4G6T - chains A and B; structure by X-ray diffraction, 1.56 A resolution.

Chain A:
Name: Type III chaperone protein ShcA
From: Pseudomonas syringae pv. tomato
UniProtKB: Q87UE6 (Q87UE6_PSESM); numbering as in UniProt (aligned over 1-125)
Chain sequence (128 residues; numbered -2 to 125; the number before each row is that of its first residue; numbers below 1 keep their minus sign (Pro-2 is residue -2)):
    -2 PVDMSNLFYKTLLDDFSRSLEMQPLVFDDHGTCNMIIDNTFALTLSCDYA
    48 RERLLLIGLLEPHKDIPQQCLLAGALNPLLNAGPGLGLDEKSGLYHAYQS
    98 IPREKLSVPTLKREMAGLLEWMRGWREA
Differences from the reference sequence: expression tag (-2 to 0)

Chain B:
Name: Type III effector HopA1
From: Pseudomonas syringae pv. tomato
UniProtKB: Q87UE5 (Q87UE5_PSESM); numbering as in UniProt (aligned over 21-102)
Chain sequence (82 residues; numbered 21 to 102; the number before each row is that of its first residue):
    21 IPALKANGQLEVDGKRYEIRAADDGTISVLRPEQQSKAKSFFKGASQLIG
    71 GSSQRAQIAQALNEKVASARTVLHQSAMTGGR
Unresolved in the structure: 21-23, 95-102
What the authors report for this chain:
  - mutagenesis - L30G/V32G: unchanged binding to Type III chaperone protein ShcA (chain A)

Interface between chain A and chain B:
Residue-residue contacts (94):
  Val-1(A) - Ala81(B)  hydrophobic
  Val-1(A) - Leu82(B)  hydrophobic
  Asp0(A) - Leu82(B)
  Met1(A) - Lys85(B)
  Asn3(A) - Ile78(B)
  Asn3(A) - Leu82(B)
  Leu4(A) - Leu82(B)  hydrophobic
  Leu4(A) - Val86(B)  hydrophobic
  Lys7(A) - Val86(B)
  Leu17(A) - Lys25(B)
  Leu17(A) - Gly28(B)
  Leu17(A) - Gln29(B)  hydrogen bond (backbone-backbone)
  Leu17(A) - Leu30(B)  hydrophobic
  Leu17(A) - Ile39(B)  hydrophobic
  Glu18(A) - Lys25(B)
  Met19(A) - Lys25(B)
  Met19(A) - Ala26(B)
  Met19(A) - Gly28(B)
  Met19(A) - Ile39(B)
  Gln20(A) - Lys25(B)  hydrogen bond (backbone-backbone)
  Phe24(A) - Asn83(B)  hydrogen bond (backbone-side chain)
  Asp25(A) - Ala79(B)
  Asp25(A) - Asn83(B)  hydrogen bond (backbone-side chain)
  Asp26(A) - Ala76(B)
  Asp26(A) - Ala79(B)
  Asp26(A) - Gln80(B)
  Asp26(A) - Asn83(B)  hydrogen bond
  His27(A) - Ser66(B)
  His27(A) - Ala76(B)
  His27(A) - Ala79(B)
  Gly28(A) - Ala79(B)
  Thr29(A) - Ser66(B)
  Asn31(A) - Ala41(B)
  Asn31(A) - Ala42(B)  hydrogen bond (backbone-backbone)
  Asn31(A) - Phe62(B)
  Met32(A) - Ile39(B)  hydrophobic
  Met32(A) - Arg40(B)
  Met32(A) - Ala42(B)
  Met32(A) - Phe62(B)
  Ile33(A) - Glu38(B)
  Ile33(A) - Ile39(B)
  Ile33(A) - Arg40(B)  hydrogen bond (backbone-backbone)
  Ile33(A) - Ala42(B)  hydrophobic
  Ile33(A) - Thr46(B)
  Ile33(A) - Ile47(B)  hydrophobic
  Ile33(A) - Phe62(B)  hydrophobic
  Ile34(A) - Tyr37(B)  hydrophobic
  Ile34(A) - Glu38(B)
  Ile34(A) - Ile39(B)  hydrophobic
  Asp35(A) - Tyr37(B)
  Asp35(A) - Glu38(B)  hydrogen bond (side chain-backbone)
  Asn36(A) - Val49(B)  hydrogen bond (side chain-backbone)
  Asn36(A) - Leu50(B)  hydrogen bond (side chain-backbone)
  Thr37(A) - Leu50(B)
  Thr37(A) - Gln54(B)  hydrogen bond (backbone-side chain)
  Ala39(A) - Phe61(B)
  Ala39(A) - Phe62(B)  hydrophobic
  Leu40(A) - Phe62(B)
  Thr41(A) - Phe61(B)
  Thr41(A) - Phe62(B)
  Thr41(A) - Ala65(B)
  Ser43(A) - Ile69(B)
  Cys44(A) - Arg75(B)
  Asp45(A) - Ile69(B)
  Tyr46(A) - Arg75(B)
  Tyr46(A) - Ile78(B)  hydrophobic
  Tyr46(A) - Ala79(B)
  Tyr46(A) - Leu82(B)  hydrophobic
  Arg48(A) - Ile69(B)
  Arg48(A) - Gly70(B)  hydrogen bond (side chain-backbone)
  Arg50(A) - Ile69(B)
  Leu52(A) - Ile69(B)  hydrophobic
  Ile54(A) - Phe61(B)
  Gly55(A) - Phe61(B)
  Leu56(A) - Lys57(B)
  Leu56(A) - Ala58(B)
  Leu56(A) - Phe61(B)
  Glu58(A) - Lys57(B)
  Asp86(A) - Leu68(B)
  Lys88(A) - Gly64(B)  hydrogen bond (side chain-backbone)
  Lys88(A) - Gln67(B)
  Lys88(A) - Leu68(B)
  Leu91(A) - Lys57(B)
  His93(A) - Phe61(B)
  His93(A) - Leu68(B)
  Lys109(A) - Leu30(B)
  Lys109(A) - Val32(B)
  Arg110(A) - Val32(B)
  Ala113(A) - Val32(B)  hydrophobic
  Ala113(A) - Tyr37(B)
  Leu116(A) - Tyr37(B)  hydrophobic
  Glu117(A) - Tyr37(B)  hydrogen bond
  Arg120(A) - Tyr37(B)
  Arg123(A) - Arg51(B)
Interface residues without a listed pair, chain A (51 interface residues in all): Phe13, Leu22, Met112
Interface residues without a listed pair, chain B (46 interface residues in all): Leu24, Asn27, Glu31, Lys35, Arg36, Ser60, Arg90
Interface features reported in the paper:
  - interface residues, chain A: Phe13(A), Leu17(A), Met19(A), Leu22(A), Met32(A), Ile33(A), Ile34(A), Lys109(A), Arg110(A), Met112(A), Ala113(A), Leu116(A), Arg120(A)
  - interface residues, chain B: Gln29(B), Leu30(B), Val32(B), Tyr37(B), Ile39(B), Ala41(B), Gln54(B), Lys57(B), Phe61(B), Phe62(B)

Summary:
51 residues of chain A face 46 of chain B across their interface; the contacts include 14 hydrogen bonds.
Polar contacts include Phe24(A)-Asn83(B), Asp25(A)-Asn83(B) and Asp26(A)-Asn83(B). The paper reports that
L30G/V32G of chain B leave binding to Type III chaperone protein ShcA (chain A) unchanged; interface residues
Phe13(A), Leu17(A) and Gln29(B) among others.
Chain A is Type III chaperone protein ShcA and chain B is Type III effector HopA1, both from Pseudomonas
syringae pv. tomato; the structure, Structure of the HopA1-SchA Chaperone-Effector Complex, was determined by
X-ray diffraction.
